8JH3 - chains T and g of the 23 polymer chains in the assembly; structure by electron microscopy, 3.70 A resolution.

[Chain T]
Molecule: 198-nt DNA strand
Organism: synthetic construct
Sequence (198 nucleotides; numbered -72 to 125; the number before each row is that of its first residue; numbers below 1 keep their minus sign (DA-72 is residue -72)):
   -72 ATCAGAATCCCGGTGCCGAGGCCGCTCAATTGGTCGTAGACAGCTCTAGC
   -22 ACCGCTTAAACGCACGTACGCGCTGTCCCCCGCGTTTTAACCGCCAAGGG
    28 GATTACACCCAAGACACCAGGCACGAGACAGAAAAAAACAACGAAAACGG
    78 CCACCACCCAAACACACCAAACACAAGAGCTAATTGACTGACGTAAGC
Not modelled in the structure: 87-125

[Chain g]
Name: Histone H2A type 1-B/E
Organism: Homo sapiens
Reference sequence: P04908 (H2A1B_HUMAN); residues 0-129 here correspond to UniProt positions 1-130 (UniProt number = residue number + 1)
Sequence (130 residues; each row starts with the number of its first residue; numbering starts at 0):
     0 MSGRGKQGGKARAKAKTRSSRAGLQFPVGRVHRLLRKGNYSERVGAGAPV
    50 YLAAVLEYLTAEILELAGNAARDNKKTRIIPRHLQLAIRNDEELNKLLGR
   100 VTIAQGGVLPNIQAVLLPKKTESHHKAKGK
Not modelled in the structure: 0-16, 110-129
UniProt features mapped onto this chain:
  - modified residue: Ser1 (N-acetylserine), Arg3 (Citrulline), Lys5 (N6-(2-hydroxyisobutyryl)lysine), Lys9 (N6-(2-hydroxyisobutyryl)lysine), Lys13 (N6-(beta-hydroxybutyryl)lysine), Lys36 (N6-(2-hydroxyisobutyryl)lysine), Lys74 (N6-(2-hydroxyisobutyryl)lysine), Lys75 (N6-(2-hydroxyisobutyryl)lysine), Lys95 (N6-(2-hydroxyisobutyryl)lysine), Gln104 (N5-methylglutamine), Lys118 (N6-(2-hydroxyisobutyryl)lysine), Lys119 (N6-crotonyllysine), Thr120 (Phosphothreonine), Lys125 (N6-crotonyllysine)
  - cross-link (Glycyl lysine isopeptide (Lys-Gly)): Lys13 (interchain with G-Cter in ubiquitin), Lys15 (interchain with G-Cter in ubiquitin), Lys119 (interchain with G-Cter in ubiquitin)

[How chain T and chain g interact]
Residue-residue contacts (9):
  DA67(T) - Arg29(g)  salt bridge to the phosphate
  DA74(T) - Arg77(g)  base contact
  DC75(T) - Thr76(g)  sugar contact
  DC75(T) - Arg77(g)  hydrogen bond to the sugar
  DG76(T) - Lys74(g)  phosphate contact
  DG76(T) - Lys75(g)  phosphate contact
  DG76(T) - Thr76(g)  hydrogen bond to the phosphate
  DG76(T) - Arg77(g)  hydrogen bond to the phosphate
  DG77(T) - Lys75(g)  salt bridge to the phosphate

[Summary]
The chain T/chain g interface involves 5 residues from each chain, with 3 hydrogen bonds and 2 salt bridges.
Polar pairs include DC75(T)-Arg77(g), DG76(T)-Thr76(g) and DG76(T)-Arg77(g).
Here chain T is a 198-nt DNA strand (synthetic construct) and chain g is Histone H2A type 1-B/E (Homo
sapiens). Entry 8JH3 (RNA polymerase II elongation complex containing 40 bp upstream DNA loop, stalled at
SHL(-1) of the ...) was determined by electron microscopy, deposited together with 8JH2 and 8JH4.
